2YVH - chains B and G of the 8 polymer chains in the assembly; structure by X-ray diffraction, 2.50 A resolution.

== Chain B ==
Name: Transcriptional regulator
Source organism: Corynebacterium glutamicum
UniProt: Q8NMG3 (Q8NMG3_CORGL); residue numbers follow UniProt; this construct covers 1-177
Sequence (177 residues; each row starts with the number of its first residue):
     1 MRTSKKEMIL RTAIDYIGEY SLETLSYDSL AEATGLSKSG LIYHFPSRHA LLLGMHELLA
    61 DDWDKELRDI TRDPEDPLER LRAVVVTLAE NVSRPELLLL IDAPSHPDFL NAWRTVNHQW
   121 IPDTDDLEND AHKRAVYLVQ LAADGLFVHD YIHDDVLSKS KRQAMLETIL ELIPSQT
Disordered / not traced: 1-2, 175-177
Modified positions: Mse1 (selenomethionine); Mse8, Mse55, Mse165 (selenomethionine; parent Met)

== Chain G ==
Molecule: 14-nt DNA strand
Sequence (14 nucleotides; row label = number of the first residue in the row):
     3 TAACTGTACC GACC

== Interface between chain B and chain G ==
Contacting residue pairs (13; chain B residue first):
  Thr3(B) - DA5(G)  sugar contact
  Ser4(B) - DC6(G)  phosphate contact
  Lys5(B) - DC6(G)  hydrogen bond to the phosphate
  Gly35(B) - DT7(G)  phosphate contact
  Leu36(B) - DT7(G)  phosphate contact
  Ser37(B) - DT7(G)  hydrogen bond to the phosphate
  Ser39(B) - DT7(G)  base contact
  Ser39(B) - DG8(G)  hydrogen bond to the base
  Gly40(B) - DT7(G)  phosphate contact
  Tyr43(B) - DA4(G)  sugar contact
  Tyr43(B) - DA5(G)  hydrogen bond to the phosphate
  Tyr43(B) - DC6(G)  base contact
  His44(B) - DC6(G)  salt bridge to the phosphate
Other interface residues (no listed pair), chain G (6 interface residues in all): DT9

== Summary ==
Chain B and chain G form an interface of 10 and 6 residues respectively; the contacts include 4 hydrogen bonds
and 1 salt bridge. Among the polar pairs are Ser39(B)-DG8(G), Lys5(B)-DC6(G) and Ser37(B)-DT7(G).
Chain B is Transcriptional regulator (Corynebacterium glutamicum) and chain G is a 14-nt DNA strand; the
structure, Crystal structure of the operator-binding form of the multi-drug binding transcriptional repressor
CgmR, was determined by X-ray diffraction, deposited together with 2ZOZ.
